PDB entry 6M84 | X-ray diffraction, 2.81 A resolution | chain A

# Chain A
Protein: ATP-sensitive inward rectifier potassium channel 12
From: Gallus gallus
Reference sequence: F1NHE9 (KCJ12_CHICK); residue numbers follow UniProt; this construct covers 38-369
Amino-acid sequence (343 residues; row label = number of the first residue in the row):
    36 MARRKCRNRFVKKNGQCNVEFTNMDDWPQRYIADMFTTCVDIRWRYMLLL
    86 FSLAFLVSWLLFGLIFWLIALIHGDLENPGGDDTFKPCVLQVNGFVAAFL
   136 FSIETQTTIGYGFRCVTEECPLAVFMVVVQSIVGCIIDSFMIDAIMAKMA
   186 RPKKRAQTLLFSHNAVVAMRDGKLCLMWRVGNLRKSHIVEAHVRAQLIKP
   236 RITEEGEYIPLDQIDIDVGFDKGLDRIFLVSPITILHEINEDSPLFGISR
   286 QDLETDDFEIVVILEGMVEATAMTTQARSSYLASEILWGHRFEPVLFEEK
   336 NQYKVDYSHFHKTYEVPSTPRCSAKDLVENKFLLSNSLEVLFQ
Not modelled in the structure: 36-40, 367-378
Differences from the reference sequence: initiating methionine (36); insertion (37); engineered mutation Trp-62 (Lys in F1NHE9), Asp-178 (Gly in F1NHE9); cloning artifact (370-378)
UniProt features mapped onto this chain:
  - motif: Thr-143 to Phe-148 (Selectivity filter)
  - binding site (a 1,2-diacyl-sn-glycero-3-phospho-(1D-myo-inositol-4,5-bisphosphate)): Arg-78, Arg-80, Lys-183, Lys-188
  - binding site (K(+)): Thr-143, Ile-144, Gly-145, Tyr-146
Cystine bridges: Cys-123/Cys-155
Ion coordination: K+ site 1: Thr-143, Ile-144; K+ site 2 near Thr-143 (its only coordinating residue here); K+ site 3: Ile-144, Gly-145; K+ site 4: Gly-145, Tyr-146; K+ site 5 near Tyr-146 (its only coordinating residue here)
Small-molecule neighbours: PIO ([(2R)-2-octanoyloxy-3-[oxidanyl-[(1R,2R,3S,4R,5R,6S)-2,3,6-tris(oxidanyl)-4,5-diphosphonooxy-cyclohexyl]oxy-phosphoryl]oxy-propyl] octanoate): Asp-76, Arg-78, Trp-79, Arg-80, Lys-183, Arg-186, Lys-188, Lys-189
What the authors report for this chain:
  - mutagenesis - K62W/G178D, G178D: unchanged binding to phosphatidylinositol 4-phosphate
  - conformationally variable residues (helix shift, side-chain flip): Gly-169, Met-181 (from molecular simulation)
  - binding site for K+: Thr-143 (from molecular simulation)

# Overview
Chain A binds compound PIO. Thr-143 and Ile-144 form the K+ site 1. Ile-144 and Gly-145 form the K+ site 3.
Curated annotation (UniProt) lists 4 residues binding
1,2-diacyl-sn-glycero-3-phospho-(1D-myo-inositol-4,5-bisphosphate) and 4 K+-binding residues. The paper
reports a binding site for K+ at Thr-143; K62W/G178D and G178D leave binding to phosphatidylinositol
4-phosphate unchanged.
Chain A is ATP-sensitive inward rectifier potassium channel 12 (Gallus gallus); the structure, Crystal
structure of cKir2.2 force open mutant in complex with PI(4,5)P2, was determined by X-ray diffraction (same
publication as 6M85).
